PDB entry 1NHG | X-ray diffraction, 2.43 A resolution | chains A and C of the 4 polymer chains in the assembly

Chain A:
Protein: enoyl-acyl carrier reductase
Source organism: Plasmodium falciparum
Notes: EC 1.3.1.9
UniProt: Q9BH77 (Q9BH77_PLAFA); numbering as in UniProt (aligned over 97-325)
Chain sequence (229 residues; numbered 97 to 325; the number before each row is that of its first residue):
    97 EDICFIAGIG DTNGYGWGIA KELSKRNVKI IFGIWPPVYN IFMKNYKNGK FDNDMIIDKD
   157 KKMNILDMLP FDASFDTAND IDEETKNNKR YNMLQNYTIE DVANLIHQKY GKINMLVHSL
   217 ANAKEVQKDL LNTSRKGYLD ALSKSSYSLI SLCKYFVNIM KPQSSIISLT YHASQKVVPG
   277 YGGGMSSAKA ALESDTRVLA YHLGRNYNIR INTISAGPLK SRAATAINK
Residues lining bound ligands:
  - NAD (nicotinamide-adenine-dinucleotide): Gly104, Ile105, Gly106, Asp107, Gly110, Tyr111, Gly112, Trp131, Val134, Phe167, Asp168, Ala169, Ser170, Ser215, Leu216, Ala217, Asn218, Lys240, Leu265, Thr266, Tyr267, Tyr277, Lys285, Ala312, Gly313, Pro314, Leu315, Ser317, Arg318, Ala319, Ala320
  - triclosan (TCL): Ala217, Asn218, Ala219, Val222, Tyr267, Tyr277, Met281, Lys285, Ala319, Ala320, Ile323

Chain C:
Protein: enoyl-acyl carrier reductase
Source organism: Plasmodium falciparum
Notes: EC 1.3.1.9
UniProt: Q9BH77 (Q9BH77_PLAFA); residues 366-425 here = UniProt positions 366-425
Chain sequence (60 residues; each row starts with the number of its first residue):
   366 YTFIDYAIEY SEKYAPLRQK LLSTDIGSVA SFLLSRESRA ITGQTIYVDN GLNIMFLPDD

Interface between chain A and chain C:
Residue-residue contacts (72):
  Gly110(A) - Ser388(C)
  Tyr111(A) - Leu386(C)
  Tyr111(A) - Ser388(C)
  Tyr111(A) - Ile391(C)  hydrophobic
  Gly114(A) - Ser388(C)
  Gly114(A) - Gly392(C)
  Ile115(A) - Gly392(C)
  Ile115(A) - Ala395(C)  hydrophobic
  Glu118(A) - Thr389(C)
  Glu118(A) - Gly392(C)
  Glu118(A) - Ser393(C)
  Leu119(A) - Ser396(C)
  Leu119(A) - Leu399(C)  hydrophobic
  Arg122(A) - Ser393(C)
  Arg122(A) - Ser396(C)  hydrogen bond
  Arg122(A) - Phe397(C)
  Met211(A) - Leu399(C)
  Leu212(A) - Leu399(C)
  Val213(A) - Leu399(C)  hydrophobic
  Gln259(A) - Arg401(C)  hydrogen bond
  Ser261(A) - Leu398(C)  hydrogen bond (side chain-backbone)
  Ser261(A) - Leu399(C)
  Ile263(A) - Ala395(C)  hydrophobic
  Ile263(A) - Leu399(C)  hydrophobic
  His268(A) - Tyr412(C)  hydrogen bond
  Gln271(A) - Tyr412(C)
  Val274(A) - Phe368(C)  hydrophobic
  Glu289(A) - Thr410(C)
  Thr292(A) - Gly408(C)
  Arg293(A) - Gly408(C)
  Ala296(A) - Thr407(C)
  Ala296(A) - Gly408(C)
  Arg306(A) - Leu398(C)  hydrogen bond (side chain-backbone)
  Arg306(A) - Ser400(C)  hydrogen bond (side chain-backbone)
  Arg306(A) - Ser403(C)  hydrogen bond (side chain-backbone)
  Arg306(A) - Arg404(C)
  Arg306(A) - Ile406(C)  hydrogen bond (side chain-backbone)
  Arg306(A) - Thr407(C)
  Ile307(A) - Thr407(C)  hydrogen bond (backbone-side chain)
  Ile307(A) - Gly408(C)  hydrogen bond (backbone-backbone)
  Asn308(A) - Ile406(C)  hydrogen bond (side chain-backbone)
  Asn308(A) - Thr407(C)  hydrogen bond (side chain-backbone)
  Asn308(A) - Gly408(C)  hydrogen bond (side chain-backbone)
  Asn308(A) - Gln409(C)  hydrogen bond (side chain-backbone)
  Thr309(A) - Gln409(C)  hydrogen bond (backbone-backbone)
  Thr309(A) - Thr410(C)
  Thr309(A) - Ile411(C)  hydrogen bond (backbone-backbone)
  Ile310(A) - Ala395(C)  hydrophobic
  Ile310(A) - Leu398(C)  hydrophobic
  Ile310(A) - Ile411(C)
  Ile310(A) - Val413(C)  hydrophobic
  Ser311(A) - Thr410(C)
  Ser311(A) - Ile411(C)  hydrogen bond (backbone-backbone)
  Ser311(A) - Tyr412(C)
  Ser311(A) - Val413(C)  hydrogen bond (backbone-backbone)
  Ala312(A) - Ile391(C)  hydrophobic
  Ala312(A) - Val413(C)
  Gly313(A) - Leu386(C)
  Gly313(A) - Val413(C)  hydrogen bond (backbone-backbone)
  Gly313(A) - Asp414(C)
  Pro314(A) - Ile369(C)  hydrophobic
  Pro314(A) - Ala372(C)
  Pro314(A) - Ile373(C)  hydrophobic
  Leu315(A) - Ile369(C)
  Leu315(A) - Ser388(C)
  Lys316(A) - Ile369(C)
  Lys316(A) - Asp370(C)  salt bridge
  Lys316(A) - Ile373(C)
  Ala320(A) - Ile369(C)  hydrophobic
  Ile323(A) - Phe368(C)
  Lys325(A) - Thr367(C)
  Lys325(A) - Phe368(C)  hydrogen bond (backbone-backbone)
Other interface residues (no listed pair), chain A (40 interface residues in all): Lys117, Ile262, Leu265, Thr266, Tyr267, Pro275
Other interface residues (no listed pair), chain C (33 interface residues in all): Ser376, Val394, Asn418

Overview:
Chain A and chain C form an interface of 40 and 33 residues respectively; the contacts include 20 hydrogen
bonds and 1 salt bridge. Polar pairs include Lys316(A)-Asp370(C), Arg122(A)-Ser396(C) and Gln259(A)-Arg401(C).
Ligands of chain A: NAD and triclosan.
Here chain A is enoyl-acyl carrier reductase and chain C is enoyl-acyl carrier reductase, both from Plasmodium
falciparum. Entry 1NHG (Crystal structure analysis of plasmodium falciparum enoyl-acyl-carrier-protein
reductase with triclosan) was determined by X-ray diffraction together with 1NHW, 1NNU and 1VRW from the same
study.
